7S4T - chain A; structure by X-ray diffraction, 1.91 A resolution.

Chain A:
Molecule: Cyclin-dependent kinase 2
From: Homo sapiens
Notes: EC 2.7.11.22
Reference sequence: P24941 (CDK2_HUMAN); residue numbers follow UniProt; this construct covers 1-298
Chain sequence (298 residues; numbered 1 to 298; the number before each row is that of its first residue):
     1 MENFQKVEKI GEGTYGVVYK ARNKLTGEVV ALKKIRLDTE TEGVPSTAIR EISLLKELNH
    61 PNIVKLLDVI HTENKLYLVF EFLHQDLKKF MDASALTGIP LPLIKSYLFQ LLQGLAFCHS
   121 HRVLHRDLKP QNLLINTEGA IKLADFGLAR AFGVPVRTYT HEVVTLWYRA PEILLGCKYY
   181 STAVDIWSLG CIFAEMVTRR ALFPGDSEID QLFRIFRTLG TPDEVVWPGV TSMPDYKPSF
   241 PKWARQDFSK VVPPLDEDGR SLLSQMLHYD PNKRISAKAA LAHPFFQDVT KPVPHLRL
Unresolved in the structure: 1-2, 13-15
Residues lining bound ligands: 88O (2-{[2-(6-chloro-1H-indol-3-yl)ethyl]amino}-5-nitrobenzoic acid): Lys33, Ile35, Ile52, Leu55, Leu58, Ile63, Val64, Leu66, Leu76, Leu78, Phe80, Phe117, Cys118, His121, Val123, Ala144, Asp145, Phe146, Leu148, Ala149, Phe152, Val154
Swiss-Prot annotation at these positions:
  - active site: Asp127 (Proton acceptor)
  - binding site (ATP): Ile10 to Val18, Lys33, Glu81 to Leu83, Asp86, Lys129 to Asn132, Asp145
  - binding site (Mg(2+)): Asn132, Asp145
  - site (CDK7 binding): Lys9, Lys88, Lys89, Leu166
  - modified residue: Met1 (N-acetylmethionine), Lys6 (N6-acetyllysine), Thr14 (Phosphothreonine), Tyr15 (Phosphotyrosine), Tyr19 (Phosphotyrosine), Thr160 (Phosphothreonine)
  - natural variant: Pro45 (P45L: In a glioblastoma multiforme sample)
  - mutagenesis: Lys9 (K9F: Reduced phosphorylation by CAK), Thr14 (T14A: 2-fold increase in activity), Tyr15 (Y15F: 2-fold increase in activity), Lys88 to Lys89 (Reduced phosphorylation by CAK), Thr160 (T160A: Abolishes activity), Leu166 (L166R: Reduced phosphorylation by CAK and reduced kinase activity)

Summary:
Bound to chain A: compound 88O. From UniProt: active-site residue Asp127, 19 ATP-binding residues,
Mg2+-binding residues Asn132 and Asp145 and 7 mutagenesis sites.
Chain A is Cyclin-dependent kinase 2 (Homo sapiens); the structure, Crystal structure of CDK2 liganded with
compound EF2252, was determined by X-ray diffraction together with 7S7A, 7S85, 7RXO and 7RWE from the same
study.
